PDB entry 7V2W | electron microscopy, 3.20 A resolution | chains F and I of the 5 polymer chains in the assembly

# Chain F
Protein: THO complex subunit HPR1
Source organism: Saccharomyces cerevisiae S288c
UniProt: P17629 (HPR1_YEAST); residue numbers follow UniProt; this construct covers 1-752
Amino-acid sequence (752 residues; numbered 1 to 752; the number before each row is that of its first residue):
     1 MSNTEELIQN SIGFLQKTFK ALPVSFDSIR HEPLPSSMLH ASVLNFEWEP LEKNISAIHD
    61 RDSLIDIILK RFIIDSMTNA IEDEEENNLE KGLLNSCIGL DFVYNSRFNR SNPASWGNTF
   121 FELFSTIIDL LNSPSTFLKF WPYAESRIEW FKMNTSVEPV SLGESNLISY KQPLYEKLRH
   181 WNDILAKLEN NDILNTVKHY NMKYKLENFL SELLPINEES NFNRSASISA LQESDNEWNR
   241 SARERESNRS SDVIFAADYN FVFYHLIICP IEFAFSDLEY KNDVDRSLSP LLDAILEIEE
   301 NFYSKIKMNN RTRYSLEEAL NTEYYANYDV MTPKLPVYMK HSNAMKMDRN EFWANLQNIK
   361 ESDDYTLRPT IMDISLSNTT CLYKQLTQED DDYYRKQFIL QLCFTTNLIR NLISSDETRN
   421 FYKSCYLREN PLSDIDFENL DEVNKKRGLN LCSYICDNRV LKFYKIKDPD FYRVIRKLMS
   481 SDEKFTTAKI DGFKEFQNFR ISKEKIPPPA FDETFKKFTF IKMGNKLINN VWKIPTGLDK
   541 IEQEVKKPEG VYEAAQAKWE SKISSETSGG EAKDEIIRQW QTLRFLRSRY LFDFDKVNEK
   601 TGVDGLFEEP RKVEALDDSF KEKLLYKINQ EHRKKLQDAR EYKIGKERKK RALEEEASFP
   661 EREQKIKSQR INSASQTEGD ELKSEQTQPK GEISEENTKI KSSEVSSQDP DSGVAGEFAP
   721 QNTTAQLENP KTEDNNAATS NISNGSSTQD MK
Not modelled in the structure: 1, 566-573, 603-752

# Chain I
Protein: THO complex subunit MFT1
Source organism: Saccharomyces cerevisiae S288c
UniProt: P33441 (MFT1_YEAST); residues 1-392 here = UniProt positions 1-392
Amino-acid sequence (392 residues; numbered 1 to 392; the number before each row is that of its first residue):
     1 MPLSQKQIDQ VRTKVHYSEV DTPFNKYLDI LGKVTKLTGS IINGTLSNDD SKIEKLTEQN
    61 ISQLKESAHL RFLDLQSSID TKKVADENWE TCQQETLAKL ENLKDKLPDI KSIHSKLLLR
   121 IGKLQGLYDS VQVINREVEG LSEGRTSLVV TRAEWEKELG TDLVKFLIEK NYLKLVDPGL
   181 KKDSSEERYR IYDDFSKGPK ELESINASMK SDIENVRQEV SSYKEKWLRD AEIFGKITSI
   241 FKEELLKRDG LLNEAEGDNI DEDYESDEDE ERKERFKRQR SMVEVNTIEN VDEKEESDHE
   301 YDDQEDEENE EEDDMEVDVE DIKEDNEVDG ESSQQEDNSR QGNNEETDKE TGVIEEPDAV
   361 NDAEEADSDH SSRKLGGTTS DFSASSSVEE VK
Not modelled in the structure: 177-186, 251-392

# How chain F and chain I interact
Residue-residue contacts - 46 pairs, chain F then chain I:
  Thr4(F) - Glu66(I)  hydrogen bond
  Asp60(F) - Leu70(I)
  Ile67(F) - Leu70(I)
  Lys70(F) - Asp74(I)  salt bridge
  Arg71(F) - Ser77(I)
  Ile74(F) - Ser77(I)
  Ile74(F) - Thr81(I)
  Asp129(F) - Thr81(I)
  Asp129(F) - Ala85(I)
  Leu130(F) - Thr81(I)
  Asn132(F) - Asn88(I)
  Arg179(F) - Ser18(I)  hydrogen bond (side chain-backbone)
  Arg179(F) - Val20(I)
  Lys187(F) - Trp89(I)
  Leu188(F) - Trp89(I)  hydrophobic
  Asn191(F) - Trp89(I)
  Asn191(F) - Gln93(I)
  Leu194(F) - Gln93(I)
  Leu194(F) - Thr96(I)
  Leu194(F) - Leu97(I)  hydrophobic
  His199(F) - Cys92(I)
  Trp238(F) - Leu100(I)  hydrophobic
  Leu316(F) - Glu139(I)
  Leu320(F) - Val138(I)  hydrophobic
  Leu320(F) - Ser142(I)
  Tyr338(F) - Tyr128(I)
  Tyr338(F) - Val131(I)
  Met339(F) - Leu124(I)  hydrophobic
  Met339(F) - Leu127(I)  hydrophobic
  Met339(F) - Tyr128(I)
  Asp348(F) - Arg120(I)  hydrogen bond (backbone-side chain)
  Arg349(F) - Arg120(I)
  Phe352(F) - Leu117(I)  hydrophobic
  Phe352(F) - Arg120(I)
  Asn355(F) - Ile113(I)
  Asp364(F) - Lys106(I)  hydrogen bond (backbone-side chain)
  Tyr365(F) - Lys106(I)
  Tyr365(F) - Asp109(I)
  Tyr365(F) - Ile110(I)  hydrophobic
  Thr366(F) - Lys99(I)
  Leu367(F) - Leu100(I)  hydrophobic
  Glu429(F) - Arg12(I)  hydrogen bond (backbone-side chain)
  Pro431(F) - Leu3(I)  hydrophobic
  Leu432(F) - Leu3(I)
  Leu432(F) - Gln5(I)
  Leu432(F) - Ile8(I)  hydrophobic
Other interface residues (no listed pair), chain F (47 interface residues in all): Glu5, Ile58, His59, Ser63, Leu64, Glu122, Pro134, Tyr175, Glu176, Thr196, Asn309, Ala319, Met345, Leu356, Ile359, Asn430
Other interface residues (no listed pair), chain I (41 interface residues in all): Ser4, Thr22, Gln59, Ser62, His69, Leu73, Gln132, Asn135

# Summary
Chain F and chain I form an interface of 47 and 41 residues respectively, with 5 hydrogen bonds and 1 salt
bridge. Polar contacts include Lys70(F)-Asp74(I), Thr4(F)-Glu66(I) and Arg179(F)-Ser18(I).
Chain F is THO complex subunit HPR1 and chain I is THO complex subunit MFT1, both from Saccharomyces
cerevisiae S288c; the structure, protomer structure from the dimer of yeast THO complex, was determined by
electron microscopy, deposited together with 7V2Y.
